Entry 6PWX (electron microscopy, 4.20 A resolution (low resolution: residue-level contacts below are approximate; hydrogen-bond / salt-bridge calls are withheld)); this record covers chains N and O of the 11 polymer chains in the assembly.

Chain N:
Name: Histone H2B 1.1
From: Xenopus laevis
UniProt: P02281 (H2B11_XENLA); residues 1-122 here correspond to UniProt positions 5-126 (UniProt number = residue number + 4)
Sequence (123 residues; row label = number of the first residue in the row; numbering starts at 0):
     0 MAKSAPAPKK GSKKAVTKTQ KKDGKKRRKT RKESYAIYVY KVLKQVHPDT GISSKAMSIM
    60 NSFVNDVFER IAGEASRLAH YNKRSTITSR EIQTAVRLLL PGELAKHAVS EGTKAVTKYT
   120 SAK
Not modelled in the structure: 0-28, 122
Sequence notes: initiating methionine (0); engineered mutation Thr-29 (Ser33 in P02281)
Curated features (UniProtKB/Swiss-Prot):
  - modified residue: Lys-2 (N6-acetyllysine), Lys-9 (N6-acetyllysine), Ser-11 (Phosphoserine), Lys-12 (N6-acetyllysine), Lys-17 (N6-acetyllysine)
  - glycosylation: Ser-109 (O-linked (GlcNAc) serine)
  - cross-link: Lys-117 (Glycyl lysine isopeptide (Lys-Gly) (interchain with G-Cter in ubiquitin))

Chain O:
Molecule: 147-nt DNA strand
Sequence (147 nucleotides; each row starts with the number of its first residue):
     1 ATCGAGAATC CCGGTGCCGA GGCCGCTCAA TTGGTCGTAG ACAGCTCTAG CACCGCTTAA
    61 ACGCACGTAC GCGCTGTCCC CCGCGTTTTA ACCGCCAAGG GGATTACTCC CTAGTCTCCA
   121 GGCACGTGTC AGATATATAC ATCCGAT
Not modelled in the structure: 1

How chain N and chain O interact:
Residue-residue contacts - 16 pairs, chain N then chain O:
  Thr-29(N) with DT104(O)
  Arg-30(N) with DT27(O); DC28(O)
  Tyr-39(N) with DG21(O); DG22(O)
  Gly-50(N) with DG21(O)
  Ile-51(N) with DA20(O); DG21(O)
  Ser-52(N) with DA20(O)
  Ser-53(N) with DA20(O)
  Arg-83(N) with DG40(O); DA41(O)
  Ser-84(N) with DA39(O); DG40(O)
  Thr-85(N) with DA39(O); DG40(O)
Other interface residues (no listed pair), chain N (12 interface residues in all): Lys-54, Lys-82
Other interface residues (no listed pair), chain O (10 interface residues in all): DA103

Summary:
Chain N and chain O form an interface of 12 and 10 residues respectively.
Here chain N is Histone H2B 1.1 (Xenopus laevis) and chain O is a 147-nt DNA strand. Entry 6PWX (Cryo-EM
structure of RbBP5 bound to the nucleosome) was determined by electron microscopy.
